PDB entry 4WAD | X-ray diffraction, 2.80 A resolution | chain A

[Chain A]
Molecule: Glycosyl transferase, group 1 family protein
From: Staphylococcus aureus
Notes: EC 2.4.1.5, 2.4.1.52
UniProtKB: Q2FI41 (Q2FI41_STAA3); residues 1-493 here = UniProt positions 1-493
Chain sequence (498 residues; row label = number of the first residue in the row; numbers below 1 keep their minus sign (Ile-4 is residue -4)):
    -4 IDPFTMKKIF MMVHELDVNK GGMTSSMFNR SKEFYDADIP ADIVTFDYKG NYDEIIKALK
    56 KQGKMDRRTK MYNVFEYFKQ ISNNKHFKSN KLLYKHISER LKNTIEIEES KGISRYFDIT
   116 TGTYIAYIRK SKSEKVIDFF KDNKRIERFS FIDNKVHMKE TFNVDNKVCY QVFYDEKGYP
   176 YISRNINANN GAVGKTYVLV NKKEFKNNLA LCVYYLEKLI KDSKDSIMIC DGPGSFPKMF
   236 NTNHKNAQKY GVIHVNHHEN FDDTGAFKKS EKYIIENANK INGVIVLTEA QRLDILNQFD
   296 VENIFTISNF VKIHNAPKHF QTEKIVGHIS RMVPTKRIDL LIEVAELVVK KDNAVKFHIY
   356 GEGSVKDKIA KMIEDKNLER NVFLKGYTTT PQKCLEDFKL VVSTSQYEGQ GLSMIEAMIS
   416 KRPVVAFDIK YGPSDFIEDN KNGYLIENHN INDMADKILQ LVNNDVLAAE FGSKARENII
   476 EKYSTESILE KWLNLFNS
Differences from the reference sequence: expression tag (-4 to 0)
Ligand contacts: uridine-diphosphate-N-acetylglucosamine (UD1): Lys15, Gly16, Gly17, Met18, Ser20, Ser21, His249, Val250, Asn251, Leu282, Asn304, Ile324, Ser325, Arg326, Thr330, Lys331, Tyr355, Gly356, Tyr382, Thr383, Pro386, Tyr402, Glu403, Gly404, Gln405, Leu407, Ser408, Glu411

[In short]
Bound to chain A: uridine-diphosphate-N-acetylglucosamine.
Chain A is Glycosyl transferase, group 1 family protein (Staphylococcus aureus); the structure, Crystal
Structure of TarM with UDP-GlcNAc, was determined by X-ray diffraction, deposited together with 4WAC.
